4DX5 - chains A and B of the 5 polymer chains in the assembly; structure by X-ray diffraction, 1.90 A resolution.

Chain A (and B):
Name: Acriflavine resistance protein B
From: Escherichia coli
Notes: chain B of this document is another copy of the same molecule, construct and numbering; everything in this record applies to it too
Reference sequence: P31224 (ACRB_ECOLI); residues 1-1049 here = UniProt positions 1-1049
Sequence (1057 residues; each row starts with the number of its first residue):
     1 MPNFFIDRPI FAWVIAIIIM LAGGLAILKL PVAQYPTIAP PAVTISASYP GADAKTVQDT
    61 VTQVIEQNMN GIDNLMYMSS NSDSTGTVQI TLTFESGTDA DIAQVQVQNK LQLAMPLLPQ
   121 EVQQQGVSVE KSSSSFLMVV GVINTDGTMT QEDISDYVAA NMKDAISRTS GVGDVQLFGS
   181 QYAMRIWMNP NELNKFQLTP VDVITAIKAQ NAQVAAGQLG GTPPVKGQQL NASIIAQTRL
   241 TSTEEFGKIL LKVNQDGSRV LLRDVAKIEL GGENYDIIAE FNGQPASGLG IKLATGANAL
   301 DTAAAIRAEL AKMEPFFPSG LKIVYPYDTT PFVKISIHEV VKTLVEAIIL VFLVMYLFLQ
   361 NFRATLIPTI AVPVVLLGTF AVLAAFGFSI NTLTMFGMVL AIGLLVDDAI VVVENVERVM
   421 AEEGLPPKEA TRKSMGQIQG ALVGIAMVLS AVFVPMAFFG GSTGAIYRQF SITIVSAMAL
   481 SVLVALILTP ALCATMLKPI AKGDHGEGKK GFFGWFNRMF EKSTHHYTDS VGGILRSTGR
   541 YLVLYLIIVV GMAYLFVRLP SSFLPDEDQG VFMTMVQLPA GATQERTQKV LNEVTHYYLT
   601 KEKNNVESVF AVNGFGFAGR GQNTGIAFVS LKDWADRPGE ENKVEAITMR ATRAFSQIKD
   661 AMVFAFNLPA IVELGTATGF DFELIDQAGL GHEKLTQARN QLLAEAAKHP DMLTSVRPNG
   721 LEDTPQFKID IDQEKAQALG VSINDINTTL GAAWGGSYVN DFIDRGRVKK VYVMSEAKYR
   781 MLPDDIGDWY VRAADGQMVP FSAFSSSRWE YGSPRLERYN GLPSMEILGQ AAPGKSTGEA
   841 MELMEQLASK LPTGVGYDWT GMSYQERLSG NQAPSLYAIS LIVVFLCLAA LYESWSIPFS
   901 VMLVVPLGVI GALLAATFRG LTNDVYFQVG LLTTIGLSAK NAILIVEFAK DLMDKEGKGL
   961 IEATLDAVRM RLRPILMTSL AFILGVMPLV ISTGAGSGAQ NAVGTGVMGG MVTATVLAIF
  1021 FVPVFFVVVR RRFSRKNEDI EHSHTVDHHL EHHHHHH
Disordered / not traced: 1045-1057 (chain B: 1034-1057)
Sequence notes: expression tag (1050-1057)
UniProt features mapped onto this chain:
  - mutagenesis: His-526 (H526Y: Partially restores chloramphenicol resistance to an AcrZ G30R mutant)
What the authors report for this chain:
  - mutagenesis - G616N: decreased growth in response to erythromycin
  - mutagenesis - G616N: unchanged expression
  - binding site for minocycline: Leu-177, Phe-178, Gly-179, Ser-180, Glu-273, Asn-274, Ile-277, Val-612, Phe-615

Interface between chain A and chain B:
Contacting residue pairs (127):
  Arg-8(A) with Glu-893(B)
  Pro-9(A) with Glu-893(B)
  Ile-10(A) with Ala-889(B); Glu-893(B), hydrogen bond (backbone-side chain); Ser-894(B); Trp-895(B)
  Phe-11(A) with Ala-890(B), hydrophobic; Glu-893(B), hydrogen bond (backbone-side chain)
  Trp-13(A) with Trp-895(B), hydrophobic
  Val-14(A) with Leu-886(B); Ala-890(B)
  Ile-17(A) with Leu-886(B), hydrophobic
  Asp-101(A) with Asp-73(B); Ile-102(B); Gln-106(B), hydrogen bond
  Gln-104(A) with Lys-110(B)
  Val-105(A) with Val-105(B), hydrophobic
  Gln-108(A) with Asn-109(B), hydrogen bond (side chain-backbone); Gln-112(B); Leu-113(B)
  Gln-112(A) with Gln-112(B)
  Gln-123(A) with Pro-116(B)
  Gln-124(A) with Leu-117(B)
  Val-127(A) with Leu-113(B)
  Val-129(A) with Lys-110(B), hydrogen bond (backbone-side chain)
  Lys-131(A) with Asp-73(B), salt bridge; Gln-106(B)
  Asp-164(A) with Gln-67(B); Asn-70(B)
  Ser-167(A) with Asn-70(B); Gly-71(B), hydrogen bond (backbone-backbone)
  Arg-168(A) with Met-69(B); Asn-70(B); Met-78(B); Asn-820(B), hydrogen bond (side chain-backbone)
  Ser-170(A) with Asp-73(B); Asn-74(B), hydrogen bond (side chain-backbone)
  Gln-210(A) with Gln-733(B); Gln-737(B)
  Gln-213(A) with Thr-56(B), hydrogen bond; Thr-60(B)
  Val-214(A) with Thr-56(B); Asn-747(B)
  Ala-215(A) with Tyr-49(B), hydrophobic; Pro-50(B); Gly-51(B); Ala-52(B); Gly-751(B)
  Ala-216(A) with Gly-51(B), hydrogen bond (backbone-backbone); Leu-750(B), hydrophobic; Trp-754(B)
  Gly-217(A) with Gly-51(B), hydrogen bond (backbone-backbone); Trp-754(B); Gly-755(B)
  Gln-218(A) with Ser-84(B), hydrogen bond (side chain-backbone); Trp-754(B); Arg-780(B)
  Leu-219(A) with Phe-727(B), hydrophobic; Trp-754(B), hydrophobic; Met-781(B); Leu-782(B); Pro-783(B)
  Gly-220(A) with Gln-622(B), hydrogen bond (backbone-side chain); Arg-780(B); Met-781(B), hydrogen bond (backbone-backbone)
  Gly-221(A) with Gln-622(B); Arg-780(B), hydrogen bond (backbone-side chain); Met-781(B)
  Thr-222(A) with Tyr-275(B), hydrogen bond (side chain-backbone); Asp-276(B), hydrogen bond; Gln-584(B); Gln-622(B); Met-774(B)
  Pro-223(A) with Trp-187(B), hydrophobic; Tyr-275(B); Ala-777(B); Arg-780(B), hydrogen bond (backbone-side chain)
  Pro-224(A) with Gln-584(B); Ala-777(B); Met-781(B), hydrophobic
  Val-225(A) with Ala-777(B); Lys-778(B); Met-781(B)
  Lys-226(A) with Glu-585(B)
  Gly-227(A) with Glu-585(B), hydrogen bond (backbone-side chain)
  Gln-228(A) with Thr-583(B), hydrogen bond (backbone-side chain); Met-781(B), hydrogen bond (side chain-backbone); Leu-782(B)
  Gln-229(A) with Gly-581(B); Thr-583(B); Arg-586(B)
  Asn-231(A) with Gln-622(B), hydrogen bond
  Ala-232(A) with Pro-725(B)
  Ser-233(A) with Ser-84(B), hydrogen bond; Gln-726(B); Phe-727(B), hydrogen bond (backbone-backbone)
  Ile-234(A) with Phe-727(B); Ile-729(B), hydrophobic; Trp-754(B), hydrophobic
  Ile-235(A) with Asp-53(B); Gln-726(B); Phe-727(B), hydrogen bond (backbone-backbone); Lys-728(B); Ile-729(B), hydrogen bond (backbone-backbone)
  Ala-236(A) with Lys-728(B), hydrogen bond (backbone-side chain); Ile-729(B)
  Gln-237(A) with Gln-733(B); Ile-743(B); Asn-747(B), hydrogen bond
  Thr-238(A) with Lys-728(B)
  Leu-250(A) with Glu-734(B); Gln-737(B), hydrogen bond (backbone-side chain)
  Lys-252(A) with Gln-737(B)
  Val-253(A) with Gln-737(B)
  Arg-259(A) with Glu-734(B), salt bridge
  Lys-312(A) with Asp-858(B), salt bridge
  Phe-316(A) with Gln-687(B); Val-855(B); Gly-856(B)
  Ile-763(A) with Asp-59(B)
  Arg-765(A) with Gly-689(B)
  Gly-766(A) with Gln-63(B), hydrogen bond (backbone-side chain)
  Arg-767(A) with Gln-63(B); Gln-67(B)
  Val-768(A) with Asp-59(B); Gln-63(B), hydrogen bond (backbone-side chain); Gln-67(B), hydrogen bond (backbone-side chain)
Other interface residues (no listed pair), chain A (72 interface residues in all): Asp-7, Ile-18, Leu-21, Leu-25, Ile-102, Leu-111, Met-115, Ser-128, Asn-161, Val-172, Ala-209, Leu-230, Arg-239, Leu-251
Other interface residues (no listed pair), chain B (78 interface residues in all): Lys-55, Val-64, Ile-72, Leu-75, Trp-809, Glu-810, Gly-821, Gly-854, Ile-879, Ile-882

In short:
Chain A and chain B form an interface of 72 and 78 residues respectively; the contacts include 32 hydrogen
bonds and 3 salt bridges. Among the polar pairs are Lys-131(A)/Asp-73(B), Arg-259(A)/Glu-734(B) and
Lys-312(A)/Asp-858(B). The paper reports a binding site for minocycline at Leu-177(A), Phe-178(A) and
Gly-179(A) among others; G616N of chain A reduces growth in response to erythromycin.
Both chains are Acriflavine resistance protein B (Escherichia coli). Entry 4DX5 (Transport of drugs by the
multidrug transporter AcrB involves an access and a deep binding pocket ...) was determined by X-ray
diffraction (same publication as 4DX6 and 4DX7).
